Entry 1Q1R (X-ray diffraction, 1.91 A resolution); this record covers chain A.

== Chain A ==
Molecule: Putidaredoxin reductase
Source organism: Pseudomonas putida
Notes: EC 1.18.1.-
UniProtKB: P16640 (CAMA_PSEPU); numbering as in UniProt (aligned over 1-422)
Sequence (431 residues; numbered 1 to 431; the number before each row is that of its first residue):
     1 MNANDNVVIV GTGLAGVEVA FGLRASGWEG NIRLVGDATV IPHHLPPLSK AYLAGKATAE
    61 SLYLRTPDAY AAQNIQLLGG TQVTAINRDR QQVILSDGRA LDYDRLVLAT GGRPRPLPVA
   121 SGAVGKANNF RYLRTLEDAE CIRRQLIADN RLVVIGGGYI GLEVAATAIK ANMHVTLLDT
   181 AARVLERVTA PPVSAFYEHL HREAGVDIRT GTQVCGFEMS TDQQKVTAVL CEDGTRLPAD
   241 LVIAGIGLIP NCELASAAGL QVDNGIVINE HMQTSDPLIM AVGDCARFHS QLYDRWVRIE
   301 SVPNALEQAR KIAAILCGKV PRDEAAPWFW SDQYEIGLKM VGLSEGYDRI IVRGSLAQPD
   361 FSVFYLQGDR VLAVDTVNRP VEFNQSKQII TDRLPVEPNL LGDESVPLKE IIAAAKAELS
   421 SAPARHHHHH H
Unresolved in the structure: 1, 423-431
Construct notes: cloning artifact (423-425); expression tag (426-431)
Swiss-Prot annotation at these positions:
  - binding site (FAD): A15, D37, K50, V83, R134, D284, V302
  - binding site (NAD(+)): G156 to A165
Ligand contacts: FAD (flavin-adenine dinucleotide): V10, G11, T12, G13, L14, A15, V35, G36, D37, A38, L45, P46, L48, S49, K50, T81, Q82, V83, A109, T110, G111, G112, L133, R134, I160, E163, N251, L254, V282, G283, D284, E300, S301, V302, P303, A305, F329, W330

== In short ==
Bound to chain A: flavin-adenine dinucleotide. UniProt lists 7 FAD-binding residues and 10 NAD+-binding
residues.
Chain A is Putidaredoxin reductase (Pseudomonas putida); the structure, Crystal Structure of Putidaredoxin
Reductase from Pseudomonas putida, was determined by X-ray diffraction, deposited together with 1Q1W.
